8E4G - chains P and x of the 10 polymer chains in the assembly; structure by electron microscopy, 3.20 A resolution.

# Chain P
Protein: Tail tubular protein gp12
Source organism: Escherichia phage T7
UniProtKB: P03747 (TUBE2_BPT7); numbering as in UniProt (aligned over 1-794)
Sequence (794 residues; numbered 1 to 794; the number before each row is that of its first residue):
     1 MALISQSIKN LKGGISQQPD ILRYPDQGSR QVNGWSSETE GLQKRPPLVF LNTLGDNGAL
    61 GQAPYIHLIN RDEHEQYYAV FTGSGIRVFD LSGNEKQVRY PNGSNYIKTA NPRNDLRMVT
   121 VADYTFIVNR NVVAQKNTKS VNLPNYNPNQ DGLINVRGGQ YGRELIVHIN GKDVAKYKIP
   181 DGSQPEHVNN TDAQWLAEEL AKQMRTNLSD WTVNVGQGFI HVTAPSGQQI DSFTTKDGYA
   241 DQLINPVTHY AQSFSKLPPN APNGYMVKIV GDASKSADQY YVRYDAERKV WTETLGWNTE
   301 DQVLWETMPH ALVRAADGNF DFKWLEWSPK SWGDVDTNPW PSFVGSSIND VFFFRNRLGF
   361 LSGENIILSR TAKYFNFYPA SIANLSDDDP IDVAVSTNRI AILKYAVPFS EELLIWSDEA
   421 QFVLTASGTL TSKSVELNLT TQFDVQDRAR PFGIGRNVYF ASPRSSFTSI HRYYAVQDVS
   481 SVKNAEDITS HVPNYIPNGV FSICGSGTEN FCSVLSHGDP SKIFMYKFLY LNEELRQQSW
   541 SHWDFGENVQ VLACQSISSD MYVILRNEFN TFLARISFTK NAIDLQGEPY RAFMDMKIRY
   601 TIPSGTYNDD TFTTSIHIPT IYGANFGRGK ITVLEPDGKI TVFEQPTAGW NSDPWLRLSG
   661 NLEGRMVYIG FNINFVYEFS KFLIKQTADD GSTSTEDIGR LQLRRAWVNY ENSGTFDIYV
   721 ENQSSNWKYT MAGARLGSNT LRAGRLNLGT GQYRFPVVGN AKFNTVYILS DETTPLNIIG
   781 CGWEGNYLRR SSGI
Not modelled in the structure: 1
Differences from the reference sequence: conflict W332 (Cys in P03747)

# Chain x
Protein: Internal virion protein gp15
Source organism: Escherichia phage T7
UniProtKB: P03725 (GP15_BPT7); residue numbers follow UniProt; this construct covers 1-55
Sequence (55 residues; row label = number of the first residue in the row):
     1 MSKIESALQA AQPGLSRLRG GAGGMGYRAA TTQAEQPRSS LLDTIGRFAK AGADM

# Chain P / chain x interface
Contacting residue pairs (42; chain P residue first):
  R71(P) - E5(x)  salt bridge
  E75(P) - S2(x)
  V121(P) - S6(x)
  A122(P) - S6(x)  hydrogen bond (backbone-backbone)
  D123(P) - K3(x)
  D123(P) - I4(x)
  D123(P) - E5(x)  hydrogen bond (side chain-backbone)
  Y124(P) - I4(x)  hydrophobic
  Y124(P) - S6(x)
  S183(P) - R47(x)
  Q184(P) - R47(x)  hydrogen bond
  P185(P) - Q36(x)  hydrogen bond (backbone-side chain)
  P185(P) - S39(x)
  P185(P) - S40(x)
  P185(P) - D43(x)
  P185(P) - R47(x)
  E186(P) - T44(x)
  V188(P) - Q33(x)
  V188(P) - Q36(x)
  Q217(P) - A29(x)
  F254(P) - G23(x)
  F254(P) - G24(x)
  K289(P) - M25(x)
  K289(P) - Y27(x)
  V290(P) - A22(x)  hydrophobic
  V290(P) - M25(x)  hydrophobic
  W291(P) - A22(x)
  W291(P) - G23(x)  hydrogen bond (backbone-backbone)
  W291(P) - G24(x)
  V313(P) - I4(x)  hydrophobic
  R314(P) - S2(x)
  R314(P) - K3(x)  hydrogen bond (side chain-backbone)
  R314(P) - I4(x)
  A316(P) - M1(x)  hydrogen bond (backbone-backbone)
  A316(P) - S2(x)  hydrogen bond (backbone-backbone)
  N356(P) - Q9(x)  hydrogen bond
  A372(P) - A10(x)
  A372(P) - A11(x)
  Y374(P) - Q9(x)  hydrogen bond (side chain-backbone)
  Y374(P) - A10(x)  hydrophobic
  S381(P) - G20(x)  hydrogen bond (side chain-backbone)
  S381(P) - G21(x)  hydrogen bond (side chain-backbone)
Other interface residues (no listed pair), chain P (30 interface residues in all): D192, P259, T292, E293, A315, D317, K373
Other interface residues (no listed pair), chain x (25 interface residues in all): L18

# In short
30 residues of chain P and 25 residues of chain x are in contact; the contacts include 12 hydrogen bonds and 1
salt bridge. Polar contacts include R71(P)-E5(x), D123(P)-E5(x) and Q184(P)-R47(x).
Here chain P is Tail tubular protein gp12 and chain x is Internal virion protein gp15, both from Escherichia
phage T7. Entry 8E4G (Remodeling of the bacteriophage T7 during initial infection) was determined by electron
microscopy.
